3VPQ - chain A; structure by X-ray diffraction, 1.70 A resolution.

[Chain A]
Molecule: Glutathione S-transferase sigma
From: Bombyx mori
Notes: EC 2.5.1.18
Reference sequence: Q5CCJ4 (Q5CCJ4_BOMMO); residue numbers follow UniProt; this construct covers 1-204
Chain sequence (204 residues; row label = number of the first residue in the row):
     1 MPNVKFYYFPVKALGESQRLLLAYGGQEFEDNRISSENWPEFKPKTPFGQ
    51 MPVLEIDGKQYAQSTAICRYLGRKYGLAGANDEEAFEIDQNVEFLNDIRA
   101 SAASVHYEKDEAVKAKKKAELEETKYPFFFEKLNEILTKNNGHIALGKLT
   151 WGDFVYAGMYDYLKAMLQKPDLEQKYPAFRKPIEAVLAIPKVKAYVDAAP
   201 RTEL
Disordered / not traced: 1
Ligand contacts:
  - glutathione (GSH): Tyr-8, Phe-9, Leu-14, Trp-39, Lys-43, Gly-49, Gln-50, Met-51, Pro-52, Gln-63, Ser-64, Glu-93, Asp-97
  - s-1,2-propanediol (PGO), molecule 1: Pro-2, Val-4, Gln-27, Ile-56, Leu-71, Lys-74, Tyr-75
  - s-1,2-propanediol (PGO), molecule 2: Lys-12, Glu-16, Leu-20, Ala-157, Asp-161, Leu-187, Val-196
  - s-1,2-propanediol (PGO), molecule 3: Leu-14, Gln-63, Ser-64, Thr-65, Glu-93, Asn-96, Asp-97, Arg-99
  - s-1,2-propanediol (PGO), molecule 4: Lys-43, Pro-44, Thr-46, Pro-47, Phe-48, Gly-49, Lys-132
  - s-1,2-propanediol (PGO), molecule 5: Pro-44, Lys-45, Thr-46, Pro-47, Lys-132, Glu-135
  - s-1,2-propanediol (PGO), molecule 6: Pro-47, Phe-48, Glu-87, Gln-90, Asn-91, Glu-135, Ile-136, Lys-139
  - s-1,2-propanediol (PGO), molecule 7: Arg-99, Ala-103, Tyr-107, Lys-125, Tyr-162
  - s-1,2-propanediol (PGO), molecule 8: Asn-141, Gly-142, His-143, Lys-181, Glu-184, Ala-185

[Overview]
Ligands of chain A: glutathione and 8 copies of s-1,2-propanediol.
Chain A is Glutathione S-transferase sigma (Bombyx mori); the structure, Crystal structure of Bombyx mori
sigma-class glutathione transferase in complex with glutathione, was determined by X-ray diffraction,
deposited together with 3VPT.
